Entry 4E7K (X-ray diffraction, 3.02 A resolution); this record covers chains A and T of the 5 polymer chains in the assembly.

Chain A:
Name: Pro-Pol polyprotein
Organism: Human spumaretrovirus
Notes: EC 2.7.7.49, 2.7.7.7, 3.1.26.4, 3.4.23.-
Reference sequence: P14350 (POL_FOAMV); residues 1-392 here correspond to UniProt positions 752-1143 (UniProt number = residue number + 751)
Sequence (395 residues; numbered -2 to 392; the number before each row is that of its first residue; numbers below 1 keep their minus sign (Gly-2 is residue -2)):
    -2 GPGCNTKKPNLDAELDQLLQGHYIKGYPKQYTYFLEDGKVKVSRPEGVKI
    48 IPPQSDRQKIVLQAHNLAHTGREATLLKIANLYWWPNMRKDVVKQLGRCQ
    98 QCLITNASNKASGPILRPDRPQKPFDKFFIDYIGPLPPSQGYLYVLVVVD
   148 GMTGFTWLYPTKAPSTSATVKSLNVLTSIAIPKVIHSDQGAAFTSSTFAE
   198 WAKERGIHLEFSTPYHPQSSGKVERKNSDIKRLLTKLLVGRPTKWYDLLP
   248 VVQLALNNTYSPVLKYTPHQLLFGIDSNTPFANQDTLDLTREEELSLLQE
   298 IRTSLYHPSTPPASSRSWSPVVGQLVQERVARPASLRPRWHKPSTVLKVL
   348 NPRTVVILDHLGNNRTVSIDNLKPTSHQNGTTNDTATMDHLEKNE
Not modelled in the structure: -2 to 8, 375-392
Sequence notes: expression tag (-2 to 0); variant Ser217 (Gly968 in P14350), Gly218 (Ser969 in P14350)
Metal / ion sites: Zn2+: His62, His66, Cys96, Cys99; Mn2+ site 1: Asp128, Glu221 (shared with 1 residue of chain D; DC0(T) of chain T); Mn2+ site 2: Asp128, Asp185 (shared with DG-1(T), DC0(T) of chain T)
Curated features (UniProtKB/Swiss-Prot):
  - binding site (Mg(2+)): Asp123, Asp185
From the paper describing this entry:
  - binding site for the 30-nt DNA strand (chain T): Gln186, Tyr212
  - Mn2+ coordination: Asp128, Asp185, Glu221
  - catalytic residues: Asp128

Chain T:
Molecule: 30-nt DNA strand
Sequence (30 nucleotides; row label = number of the first residue in the row; numbers below 1 keep their minus sign (DC-13 is residue -13)):
   -13 CCCGAGGCACGTGCTAGCACGTGCCTCGGG
Not modelled in the structure: -13 to -8, 11-16
Metal / ion sites: Mn2+ site 1: DG-1, DC0 (shared with Asp128(A), Asp185(A) of chain A); Mn2+ site 2: DC0 (shared with Asp128(A), Glu221(A) of chain A; 1 residue of chain D)

How chain A and chain T interact:
Pairs across the interface - 16 pairs, chain A then chain T:
  Asp128(A) - DC0(T)  phosphate contact
  Gly131(A) - DC0(T)  phosphate contact
  Asp185(A) - DG-1(T)  phosphate contact
  Asp185(A) - DC0(T)  phosphate contact
  Gln186(A) - DT-2(T)  phosphate contact
  Gln186(A) - DG-1(T)  hydrogen bond to the phosphate
  Gly187(A) - DG-1(T)  sugar contact
  Ala188(A) - DG-3(T)  base contact
  Pro211(A) - DG-1(T)  phosphate contact
  Tyr212(A) - DT-2(T)  hydrogen bond to the phosphate
  Tyr212(A) - DG-1(T)  hydrogen bond to the phosphate
  Glu221(A) - DC0(T)  phosphate contact
  Lys228(A) - DT1(T)  salt bridge to the phosphate
  Arg329(A) - DT-2(T)  base contact
  Arg329(A) - DG-1(T)  hydrogen bond to the base
  Arg362(A) - DT-2(T)  salt bridge to the phosphate
Interface residues without a listed pair, chain A (14 interface residues in all): Tyr129, Pro132
Interface residues without a listed pair, chain T (6 interface residues in all): DA2

In short:
Chain A and chain T form an interface of 14 and 6 residues respectively, with 4 hydrogen bonds and 2 salt
bridges. Polar contacts include Arg329(A)-DG-1(T), Gln186(A)-DG-1(T) and Tyr212(A)-DT-2(T). From the paper:
the catalytic residue Asp128(A); a binding site for the 30-nt DNA strand (chain T) at Gln186(A) and Tyr212(A).
Chain A is Pro-Pol polyprotein (Human spumaretrovirus) and chain T is a 30-nt DNA strand; the structure, PFV
integrase Target Capture Complex (TCC-Mn), freeze-trapped prior to strand transfer, at 3.0 A resolution, was
determined by X-ray diffraction (same publication as 4E7H, 4E7I, 4E7J and 4E7L).
